8Q3X - chains BBB and JJJ of the 11 polymer chains in the assembly; structure by X-ray diffraction, 2.30 A resolution.

Chain BBB:
Molecule: Histone H4
From: Homo sapiens
UniProtKB: P62805 (H4_HUMAN); residues 16-102 here correspond to UniProt positions 17-103 (UniProt number = residue number + 1)
Chain sequence (87 residues; each row starts with the number of its first residue):
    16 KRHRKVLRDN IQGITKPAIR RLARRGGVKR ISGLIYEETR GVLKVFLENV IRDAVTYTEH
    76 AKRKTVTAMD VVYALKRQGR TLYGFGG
Disordered / not traced: 16-20
Curated features (UniProtKB/Swiss-Prot):
  - DNA-binding region: Lys16 to Lys20
  - modified residue: Lys16 (N6-(2-hydroxyisobutyryl)lysine), Lys20 (N6,N6,N6-trimethyllysine), Lys31 (N6-(2-hydroxyisobutyryl)lysine), Lys44 (N6-(2-hydroxyisobutyryl)lysine), Ser47 (Phosphoserine), Tyr51 (Phosphotyrosine), Lys59 (N6-(2-hydroxyisobutyryl)lysine), Lys77 (N6-(2-hydroxyisobutyryl)lysine), Lys79 (N6-(2-hydroxyisobutyryl)lysine), Thr80 (Phosphothreonine), Tyr88 (Phosphotyrosine), Lys91 (N6-(2-hydroxyisobutyryl)lysine)
  - cross-link (Glycyl lysine isopeptide (Lys-Gly)): Lys20 (interchain with G-Cter in SUMO2), Lys31 (interchain with G-Cter in SUMO2), Lys59 (interchain with G-Cter in SUMO2), Lys79 (interchain with G-Cter in SUMO2), Lys91 (interchain with G-Cter in SUMO2)

Chain JJJ:
Molecule: 145-nt DNA strand
From: Homo sapiens
Sequence (145 nucleotides; each row starts with the number of its first residue; numbers below 1 keep their minus sign (DA-72 is residue -72)):
   -72 ATCAATATCC ACCTGCAGAT ACTACCAAAA GTGTATTTGG AAACTGCTCC ATCAAAAGGC
   -12 ATGTTCAGCT GATTCAGCTG AACATGCCTT TTGATGGAGC AGTTTCCAAA TACACTTTTG
    48 GTAGTATCTG CAGGTGGATA TTGAT

How chain BBB and chain JJJ interact:
Pairs across the interface (15):
  Val21(BBB) - DT16(JJJ)  phosphate contact
  Arg23(BBB) - DT16(JJJ)  sugar contact
  Arg23(BBB) - DT17(JJJ)  salt bridge to the phosphate
  Arg35(BBB) - DA8(JJJ)  salt bridge to the phosphate
  Lys44(BBB) - DA8(JJJ)  phosphate contact
  Arg45(BBB) - DG7(JJJ)  hydrogen bond to the sugar
  Arg45(BBB) - DA8(JJJ)  phosphate contact
  Ile46(BBB) - DG7(JJJ)  sugar contact
  Ile46(BBB) - DA8(JJJ)  hydrogen bond to the phosphate
  Ser47(BBB) - DG7(JJJ)  phosphate contact
  Gly48(BBB) - DG7(JJJ)  hydrogen bond to the phosphate
  Arg78(BBB) - DC27(JJJ)  phosphate contact
  Lys79(BBB) - DG26(JJJ)  phosphate contact
  Lys79(BBB) - DC27(JJJ)  hydrogen bond to the phosphate
  Thr80(BBB) - DC27(JJJ)  hydrogen bond to the phosphate
Interface residues without a listed pair, chain BBB (13 interface residues in all): Arg39, Lys77
Interface residues without a listed pair, chain JJJ (8 interface residues in all): DT6, DA9

In short:
13 residues of chain BBB face 8 of chain JJJ across their interface, with 5 hydrogen bonds and 2 salt bridges.
Polar contacts include Arg45(BBB)-DG7(JJJ), Ile46(BBB)-DA8(JJJ) and Gly48(BBB)-DG7(JJJ). UniProt lists a
DNA-binding region on chain BBB.
Here chain BBB is Histone H4 and chain JJJ is a 145-nt DNA strand, both from Homo sapiens. Entry 8Q3X
(Structure of Nucleosome Core with a Bound Metallopeptide Conjugate (Kaposi Sarcoma Associated Herpesvirus
LANA Peptide-Au[I] Compound)) was determined by X-ray diffraction together with 8Q36, 8Q3E and 8Q3M from the
same study.
